Entry 2V6M (X-ray diffraction, 2.20 A resolution); this record covers chains A and D of the 4 polymer chains in the assembly.

# Chain A (and D)
Molecule: L-lactate dehydrogenase
Source organism: Thermus thermophilus
Notes: EC 1.1.1.27; chain D of this document is another copy of the same molecule, construct and numbering; everything in this record applies to it too
UniProtKB: Q5SJA1 (LDH_THET8); the construct has insertions or renumbered stretches relative to UniProt, so the offset changes along the chain: 22-80 = UniProt 1-59; 83-103 = UniProt 60-80; 105-131 = UniProt 81-107; 133-208 = UniProt 110-185; 3 more segments
Sequence (310 residues; each row starts with the number of its first residue; note: 8 numbers in that range are skipped by the numbering (no residue carries them; nothing is unmodelled there); a row labelled like 132A-132B holds insertion residues (132A, then the next letters in order)):
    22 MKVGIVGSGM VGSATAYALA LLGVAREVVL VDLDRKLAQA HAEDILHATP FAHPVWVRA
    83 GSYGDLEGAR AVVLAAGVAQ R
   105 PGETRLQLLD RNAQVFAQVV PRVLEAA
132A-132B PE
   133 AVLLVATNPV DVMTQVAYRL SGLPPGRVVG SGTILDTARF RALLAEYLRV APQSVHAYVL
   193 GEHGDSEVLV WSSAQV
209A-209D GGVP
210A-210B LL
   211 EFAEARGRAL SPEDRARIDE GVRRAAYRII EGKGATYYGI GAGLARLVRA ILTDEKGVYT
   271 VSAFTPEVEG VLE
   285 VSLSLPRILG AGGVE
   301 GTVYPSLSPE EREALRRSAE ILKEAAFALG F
Swiss-Prot annotation at these positions:
  - active site: His195 (Proton acceptor)
  - binding site (NAD(+)): Met31, Val32, Asp53, Tyr85, Gly99, Val100, Ala138 to Asn140, Ser163
  - binding site (substrate): Gln102, Arg109, Asn140 to Asp143, Asp168 to Arg171, Thr246
  - binding site (beta-D-fructose 1,6-bisphosphate): Arg173, His188
  - modified residue: Tyr237 (Phosphotyrosine)

# Interface between chain A and chain D
Contacting residue pairs (37; chain A residue first):
  Arg181(A) with Lys266(D); Glu299(D), salt bridge
  Val182(A) with Lys266(D)
  Ala183(A) with Glu265(D); Lys266(D), hydrogen bond (backbone-backbone); Gly267(D)
  Ser186(A) with Val268(D)
  His188(A) with Gly209A(D); Gly209B(D)
  Tyr190(A) with Gly209A(D), hydrogen bond (side chain-backbone)
  Gln207(A) with Gln207(D), hydrogen bond; Gly209B(D), hydrogen bond (side chain-backbone)
  Gly209A(A) with Tyr190(D), hydrogen bond (backbone-side chain); Val303(D)
  Gly209B(A) with Gln207(D)
  Val209C(A) with Val303(D), hydrophobic; Tyr304(D); Pro305(D), hydrophobic
  Phe212(A) with Ile292(D), hydrophobic; Val303(D), hydrophobic
  Arg216(A) with Ile292(D); Glu299(D), salt bridge
  Glu265(A) with Ala183(D); Gln185(D), hydrogen bond
  Lys266(A) with Arg181(D); Val182(D); Ala183(D), hydrogen bond (backbone-backbone)
  Gly267(A) with Ala183(D)
  Val268(A) with Ser186(D)
  Ile292(A) with Phe212(D), hydrophobic; Arg216(D)
  Glu299(A) with Arg181(D), salt bridge; Arg216(D), salt bridge
  Val303(A) with Gly209A(D); Val209C(D), hydrophobic; Phe212(D), hydrophobic
  Tyr304(A) with Val209C(D)
Other interface residues (no listed pair), chain A (26 interface residues in all): Gln185, Val208, Arg256, Tyr269, Gly301, Pro305
Other interface residues (no listed pair), chain D (24 interface residues in all): His188, Val208, Gly301

# Overview
The interface between chain A and chain D involves 26 residues on one side and 24 on the other; the contacts
include 7 hydrogen bonds and 4 salt bridges. Polar contacts include Arg181(A)-Glu299(D), Arg216(A)-Glu299(D)
and Tyr190(A)-Gly209A(D).
Chain A and chain D are both L-lactate dehydrogenase (Thermus thermophilus); the structure, Crystal structure
of lactate dehydrogenase from Thermus Thermophilus HB8 (Apo form), was determined by X-ray diffraction,
deposited together with 2V65, 2V6B and 2V7P.
